Entry 8ETX (X-ray diffraction, 1.75 A resolution); this record covers chain A.

[Chain A]
Molecule: Polyethylene terephthalate hydrolase
Organism: synthetic construct
Chain sequence (281 residues; numbered -19 to 261; the number before each row is that of its first residue; numbers below 1 keep their minus sign (Met-19 is residue -19)):
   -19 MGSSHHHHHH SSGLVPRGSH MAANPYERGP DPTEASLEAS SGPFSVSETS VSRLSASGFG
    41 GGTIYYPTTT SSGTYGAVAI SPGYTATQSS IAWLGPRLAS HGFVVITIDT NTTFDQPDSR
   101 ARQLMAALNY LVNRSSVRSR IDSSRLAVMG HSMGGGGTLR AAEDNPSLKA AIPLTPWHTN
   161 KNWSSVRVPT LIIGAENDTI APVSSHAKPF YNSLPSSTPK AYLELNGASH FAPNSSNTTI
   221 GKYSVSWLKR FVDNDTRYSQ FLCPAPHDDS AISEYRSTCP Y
Not modelled in the structure: -19 to 0
Cystine bridges: Cys243-Cys259
Metal / ion sites: Na+ site 1: Arg33, Ala36, Phe39; Na+ site 2: Thr258, Pro260
Reported in the primary citation:
  - catalytic residues: Ser132, Asp178, His210 (proposed by the authors, not directly observed)
  - mutagenesis - N206C/S253C (2-fold): increased catalytic activity
  - mutagenesis - N206C/S253C (1.5-fold): increased expression
  - binding site for sulfate ion: Phe94 (from molecular simulation)
  - mutagenesis - E28Q: abolished catalytic activity
  - mutagenesis - S196A: decreased catalytic activity
  - mutagenesis - S52A: decreased catalytic activity (PETase activity)
  - mutagenesis - E14D/E28Q/A36V, E28Q/S52A/S196A: increased catalytic activity (PETase activity)

[Summary]
Arg33, Ala36 and Phe39 coordinate Na+ site 1. Thr258 and Pro260 form the Na+ site 2. From the paper: catalytic
residues Ser132, Asp178 and His210; E14D/E28Q/A36V and E28Q/S52A/S196A increase catalytic activity (PETase
activity); 6 substitutions were tested in all.
Chain A is Polyethylene terephthalate hydrolase (synthetic construct); the structure, Ancestral PETase 55_547,
was determined by X-ray diffraction together with 8ETY from the same study.
